PDB entry 5KYU | X-ray diffraction, 3.51 A resolution | chains A and B of the 3 polymer chains in the assembly

[Chain A]
Molecule: Protein transport protein Sec23A
From: Homo sapiens
Reference sequence: Q15436 (SC23A_HUMAN); residues 1-765 here = UniProt positions 1-765
Chain sequence (765 residues; numbered 1 to 765; the number before each row is that of its first residue):
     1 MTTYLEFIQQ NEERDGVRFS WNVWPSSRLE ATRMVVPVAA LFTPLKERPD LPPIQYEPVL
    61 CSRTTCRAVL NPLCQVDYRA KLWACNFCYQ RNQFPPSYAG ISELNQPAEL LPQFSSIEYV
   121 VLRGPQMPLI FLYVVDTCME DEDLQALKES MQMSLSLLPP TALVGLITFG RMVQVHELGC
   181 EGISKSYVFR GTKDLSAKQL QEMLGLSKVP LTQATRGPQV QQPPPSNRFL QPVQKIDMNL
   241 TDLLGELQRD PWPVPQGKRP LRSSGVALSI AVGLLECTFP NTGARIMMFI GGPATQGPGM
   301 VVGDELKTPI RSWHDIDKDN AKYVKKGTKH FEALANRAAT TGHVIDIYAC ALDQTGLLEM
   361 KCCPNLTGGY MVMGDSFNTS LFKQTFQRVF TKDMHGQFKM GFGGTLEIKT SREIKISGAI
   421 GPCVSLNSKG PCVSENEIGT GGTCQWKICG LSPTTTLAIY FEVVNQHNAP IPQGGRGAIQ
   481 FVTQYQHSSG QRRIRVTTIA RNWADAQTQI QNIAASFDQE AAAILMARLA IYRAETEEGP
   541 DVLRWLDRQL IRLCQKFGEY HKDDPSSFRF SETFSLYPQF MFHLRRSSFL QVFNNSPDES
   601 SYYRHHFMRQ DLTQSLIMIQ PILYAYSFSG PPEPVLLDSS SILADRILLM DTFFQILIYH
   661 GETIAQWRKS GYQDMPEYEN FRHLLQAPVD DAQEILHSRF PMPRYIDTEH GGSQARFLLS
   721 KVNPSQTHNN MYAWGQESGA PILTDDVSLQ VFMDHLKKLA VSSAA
Disordered / not traced: 1-2, 210-225, 465-474, 723-740, 763-765
Metal / ion sites: Zn2+: C61, C66, C85, C88
Reported in the primary citation:
  - mutagenesis - F628A/F681A: decreased binding to TANGO1
  - mutagenesis - F628A/F681A, Y672K/Y678A: abolished binding to Sec31a

[Chain B]
Molecule: Protein transport protein Sec24D
From: Homo sapiens
Reference sequence: O94855 (SC24D_HUMAN); residues 267-1033 here correspond to UniProt positions 266-1032 (UniProt number = residue number - 1)
Chain sequence (767 residues; row label = number of the first residue in the row):
   267 SPIQVIENDR ASRGGQVYAT NTRGQIPPLV TTDCMIQDQG NASPRFIRCT TYCFPCTSDM
   327 AKQAQIPLAA VIKPFATIPS NESPLYLVNH GESGPVRCNR CKAYMCPFMQ FIEGGRRYQC
   387 GFCNCVNDVP PFYFQHLDHI GRRLDHYEKP ELSLGSYEYV ATLDYCRKSK PPNPPAFIFM
   447 IDVSYSNIKN GLVKLICEEL KTMLEKIPKE EQEETSAIRV GFITYNKVLH FFNVKSNLAQ
   507 PQMMVVTDVG EVFVPLLDGF LVNYQESQSV IHNLLDQIPD MFADSNENET VFAPVIQAGM
   567 EALKAADCPG KLFIFHSSLP TAEAPGKLKN RDDKKLVNTD KEKILFQPQT NVYDSLAKDC
   627 VAHGCSVTLF LFPSQYVDVA SLGLVPQLTG GTLYKYNNFQ MHLDRQQFLN DLRNDIEKKI
   687 GFDAIMRVRT STGFRATDFF GGILMNNTTD VEMAAIDCDK AVTVEFKHDD KLSEDSGALI
   747 QCAVLYTTIS GQRRLRIHNL GLNCSSQLAD LYKSCETDAL INFFAKSAFK AVLHQPLKVI
   807 REILVNQTAH MLACYRKNCA SPSAASQLIL PDSMKVLPVY MNCLLKNCVL LSRPEISTDE
   867 RAYQRQLVMT MGVADSQLFF YPQLLPIHTL DVKSTMLPAA VRCSESRLSE EGIFLLANGL
   927 HMFLWLGVSS PPELIQGIFN VPSFAHINTD MTLLPEVGNP YSQQLRMIMG IIQQKRPYSM
   987 KLTIVKQREQ PEMVFRQFLV EDKGLYGGSS YVDFLCCVHK EICQLLN
Disordered / not traced: 1011-1013
Disulfide bonds: C322-C770
Metal / ion sites: Zn2+: C364, C367, C386

[Chain A / chain B interface]
Contacting residue pairs (31):
  M172(A) with F519(B), hydrophobic; P521(B)
  E181(A) with Q543(B)
  G182(A) with Q506(B), hydrogen bond (backbone-side chain); Q543(B), hydrogen bond (backbone-side chain)
  I183(A) with Q506(B), hydrogen bond (backbone-side chain); P507(B); Q543(B); M547(B), hydrophobic
  S184(A) with Q506(B); Q508(B); M509(B), hydrogen bond (backbone-backbone)
  K185(A) with M509(B)
  S186(A) with M509(B), hydrogen bond (backbone-backbone); M510(B); V511(B), hydrogen bond (backbone-backbone)
  Y187(A) with V511(B); T513(B)
  V188(A) with M510(B), hydrophobic; V511(B), hydrogen bond (backbone-backbone); F519(B), hydrophobic; P521(B), hydrophobic
  F189(A) with T513(B); F519(B)
  R190(A) with D514(B); E517(B), salt bridge; V518(B); F519(B)
  M203(A) with T513(B), hydrogen bond
  W252(A) with P521(B); L523(B), hydrophobic
Interface residues without a listed pair, chain A (14 interface residues in all): Q174
Interface residues without a listed pair, chain B (17 interface residues in all): V512, L522

[Overview]
Chain A and chain B form an interface of 14 and 17 residues respectively, with 8 hydrogen bonds and 1 salt
bridge. Polar contacts include R190(A)-E517(B), G182(A)-Q506(B) and G182(A)-Q543(B). From the paper:
F628A/F681A and Y672K/Y678A of chain A abolish binding to Sec31a; F628A/F681A of chain A reduce binding to
TANGO1.
Here chain A is Protein transport protein Sec23A and chain B is Protein transport protein Sec24D, both from
Homo sapiens. Entry 5KYU (crystal structure of Sec23 and TANGO1 peptide2 complex) was determined by X-ray
diffraction, deposited together with 5KYN, 5KYW and 5KYX.
